Entry 1PAD (X-ray diffraction, 2.80 A resolution); this record covers chains A and I.

Chain A:
Molecule: Papain
Organism: Carica papaya
Notes: EC 3.4.22.2
Reference sequence: P00784 (PAPA_CARPA); residues 1-212 here correspond to UniProt positions 134-345 (UniProt number = residue number + 133)
Amino-acid sequence (212 residues; each row starts with the number of its first residue):
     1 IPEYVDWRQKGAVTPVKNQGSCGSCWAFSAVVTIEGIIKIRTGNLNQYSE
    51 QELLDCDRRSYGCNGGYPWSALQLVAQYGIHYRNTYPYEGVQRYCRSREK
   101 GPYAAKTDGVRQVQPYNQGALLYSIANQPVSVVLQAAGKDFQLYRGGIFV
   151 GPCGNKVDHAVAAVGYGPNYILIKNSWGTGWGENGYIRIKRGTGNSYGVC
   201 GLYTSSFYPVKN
Construct notes: conflict Gln47 (Glu180 in P00784), Gln118 (Glu251 in P00784), Gln135 (Glu268 in P00784)
Curated features (UniProtKB/Swiss-Prot):
  - active site: Cys25, His159, Asn175
  - binding site (E64): Cys25
  - binding site (leupeptin): Cys25
Disulfides: Cys22-Cys63, Cys56-Cys95, Cys153-Cys200

Chain I:
Molecule: Acetyl-ala-ala-phe-ala-chloromethylketone inhibitor
Amino-acid sequence (6 residues; row label = number of the first residue in the row):
     1 XAAFAX
Modified positions: ACE (acetyl group) at position 1; 0QE (chloromethane) at position 6

How chain A and chain I interact:
Contacting residue pairs (22):
  Gln19(A) - Ala5(I)
  Gly23(A) - Ala5(I)
  Ser24(A) - Ala5(I)  hydrogen bond (backbone-backbone)
  Cys25(A) - Phe4(I)
  Cys25(A) - Ala5(I)
  Cys25(A) - 0QE_6(I)  covalent bond
  Trp26(A) - Phe4(I)
  Tyr61(A) - Ala3(I)  hydrophobic
  Gly65(A) - Ala3(I)
  Gly65(A) - Phe4(I)  hydrogen bond (backbone-backbone)
  Gly65(A) - Ala5(I)
  Gly66(A) - Ala3(I)
  Gly66(A) - Phe4(I)  hydrogen bond (backbone-backbone)
  Tyr67(A) - ACE_1(I)  hydrogen bond (side chain-backbone)
  Tyr67(A) - Ala2(I)
  Tyr67(A) - Ala3(I)  hydrophobic
  Val133(A) - Phe4(I)  hydrophobic
  Val157(A) - Phe4(I)  hydrophobic
  Asp158(A) - Phe4(I)
  Asp158(A) - Ala5(I)  hydrogen bond (backbone-backbone)
  His159(A) - Phe4(I)
  His159(A) - 0QE_6(I)
Interface residues without a listed pair, chain A (16 interface residues in all): Cys22, Asn64, Pro68

In short:
Chain A and chain I form an interface of 16 and 6 residues respectively; the contacts include 1 covalent bond
and 5 hydrogen bonds. Polar contacts include Tyr67(A)-ACE_1(I), Ser24(A)-Ala5(I) and Gly65(A)-Phe4(I).
Chain A is Papain (Carica papaya) and chain I is Acetyl-ala-ala-phe-ala-chloromethylketone inhibitor; the
structure, Binding of chloromethyl ketone substrate analogues to crystalline papain, was determined by X-ray
diffraction, deposited together with 2PAD, 4PAD, 5PAD and 6PAD.
